6U2F - chains A and B of the 4 polymer chains in the assembly; structure by X-ray diffraction, 2.94 A resolution.

Chain A:
Name: Proprotein convertase subtilisin/kexin type 9
Organism: Homo sapiens
Notes: EC 3.4.21.-
Reference sequence: Q8NBP7 (PCSK9_HUMAN); residue numbers follow UniProt; this construct covers 1-692
Sequence (700 residues; row label = number of the first residue in the row):
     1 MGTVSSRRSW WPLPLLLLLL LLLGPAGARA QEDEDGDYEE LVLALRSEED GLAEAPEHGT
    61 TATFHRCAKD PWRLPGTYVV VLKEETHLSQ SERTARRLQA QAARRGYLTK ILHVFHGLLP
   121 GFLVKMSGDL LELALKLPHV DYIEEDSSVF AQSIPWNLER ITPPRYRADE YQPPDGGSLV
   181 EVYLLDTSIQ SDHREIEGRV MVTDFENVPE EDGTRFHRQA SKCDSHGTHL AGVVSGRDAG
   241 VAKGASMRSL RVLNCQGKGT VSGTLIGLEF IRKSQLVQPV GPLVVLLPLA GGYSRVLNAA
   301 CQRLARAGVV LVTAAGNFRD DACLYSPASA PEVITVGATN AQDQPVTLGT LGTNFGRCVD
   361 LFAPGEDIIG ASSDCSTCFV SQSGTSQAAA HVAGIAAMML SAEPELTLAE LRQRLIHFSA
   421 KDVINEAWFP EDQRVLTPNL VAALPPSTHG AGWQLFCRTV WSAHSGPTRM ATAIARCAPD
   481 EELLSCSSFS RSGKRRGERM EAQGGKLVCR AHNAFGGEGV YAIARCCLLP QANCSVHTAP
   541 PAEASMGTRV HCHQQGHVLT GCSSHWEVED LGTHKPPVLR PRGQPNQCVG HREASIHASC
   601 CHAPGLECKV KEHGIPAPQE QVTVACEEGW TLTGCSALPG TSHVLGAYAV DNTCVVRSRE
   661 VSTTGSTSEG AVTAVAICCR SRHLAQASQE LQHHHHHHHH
Disordered / not traced: 1-60, 153-176, 447-452, 661-670, 683-700
Differences from the reference sequence: variant Ile474 (Val in Q8NBP7), Glu660 (Asp in Q8NBP7); expression tag (693-700)
Cystine bridges: Cys223-Cys255, Cys323-Cys358, Cys375-Cys378, Cys457-Cys527, Cys477-Cys526, Cys486-Cys509, Cys534-Cys601, Cys552-Cys600, Cys562-Cys588, Cys608-Cys679, Cys626-Cys678, Cys635-Cys654
Ion coordination: Ca2+: Gly106, Cys552, Gln554, His557

Chain B:
Name: Organo-peptide PCSK9 inhibitor
Sequence (11 residues; row label = number of the first residue in the row):
     1 XWNLKXIGLL R
Modified positions: PQG (cis-1-amino-4-phenylcyclohexane-1-carboxylic acid) at position 1; HRG (L-homoarginine) at position 6

Interface between chain A and chain B:
Residue-residue contacts - 28 pairs, chain A then chain B:
  Asp238(A) - PQG_1(B)
  Ala239(A) - Leu4(B)
  Gly240(A) - Leu4(B)
  Gly240(A) - Leu9(B)
  Val241(A) - Leu4(B)  hydrophobic
  Val241(A) - Ile7(B)  hydrophobic
  Val241(A) - Leu9(B)
  Lys243(A) - Leu9(B)
  Thr339(A) - Trp2(B)
  Asn340(A) - Trp2(B)
  Ala341(A) - Trp2(B)  hydrophobic
  Asp343(A) - HRG_6(B)
  Pro364(A) - Trp2(B)  hydrophobic
  Pro364(A) - Asn3(B)
  Pro364(A) - Ile7(B)
  Glu366(A) - Trp2(B)  hydrogen bond (backbone-side chain)
  Asp367(A) - Trp2(B)  hydrogen bond (backbone-side chain)
  Ile368(A) - Trp2(B)  hydrophobic
  Ile368(A) - Asn3(B)
  Ile369(A) - PQG_1(B)
  His391(A) - Asn3(B)  hydrogen bond
  Ala420(A) - HRG_6(B)
  Val423(A) - HRG_6(B)
  Val441(A) - HRG_6(B)
  Ala442(A) - Ile7(B)
  Ala443(A) - Ile7(B)
  Leu444(A) - Ile7(B)  hydrogen bond (backbone-backbone)
  Leu444(A) - Leu9(B)  hydrophobic
Also at the interface, not in a pair above, chain A (24 interface residues in all): Gly365, Phe379, Ile395
Also at the interface, not in a pair above, chain B (8 interface residues in all): Gly8

In short:
24 residues of chain A and 8 residues of chain B are in contact; the contacts include 4 hydrogen bonds. Polar
pairs include Glu366(A)-Trp2(B), Asp367(A)-Trp2(B) and His391(A)-Asn3(B). The Ca2+ site is built by Gly106(A),
Cys552(A), Gln554(A) and His557(A).
Chain A is Proprotein convertase subtilisin/kexin type 9 (Homo sapiens) and chain B is Organo-peptide PCSK9
inhibitor; the structure, PCSK9-Fab 7G7 complex bound to cis-1-amino-4-phenylcyclohexaneacyl-WNLK(hR)IGLLR -
NH2, was determined by X-ray diffraction together with 6U3I from the same study.
